9IRK - chains A and B of the 3 polymer chains in the assembly; structure by electron microscopy, 2.80 A resolution.

[Chain A]
Protein: Phytochrome B
Source organism: Arabidopsis thaliana
UniProtKB: P14713 (PHYB_ARATH); residue numbers follow UniProt; this construct covers 1-907
Chain sequence (907 residues; numbered 1 to 907; the number before each row is that of its first residue):
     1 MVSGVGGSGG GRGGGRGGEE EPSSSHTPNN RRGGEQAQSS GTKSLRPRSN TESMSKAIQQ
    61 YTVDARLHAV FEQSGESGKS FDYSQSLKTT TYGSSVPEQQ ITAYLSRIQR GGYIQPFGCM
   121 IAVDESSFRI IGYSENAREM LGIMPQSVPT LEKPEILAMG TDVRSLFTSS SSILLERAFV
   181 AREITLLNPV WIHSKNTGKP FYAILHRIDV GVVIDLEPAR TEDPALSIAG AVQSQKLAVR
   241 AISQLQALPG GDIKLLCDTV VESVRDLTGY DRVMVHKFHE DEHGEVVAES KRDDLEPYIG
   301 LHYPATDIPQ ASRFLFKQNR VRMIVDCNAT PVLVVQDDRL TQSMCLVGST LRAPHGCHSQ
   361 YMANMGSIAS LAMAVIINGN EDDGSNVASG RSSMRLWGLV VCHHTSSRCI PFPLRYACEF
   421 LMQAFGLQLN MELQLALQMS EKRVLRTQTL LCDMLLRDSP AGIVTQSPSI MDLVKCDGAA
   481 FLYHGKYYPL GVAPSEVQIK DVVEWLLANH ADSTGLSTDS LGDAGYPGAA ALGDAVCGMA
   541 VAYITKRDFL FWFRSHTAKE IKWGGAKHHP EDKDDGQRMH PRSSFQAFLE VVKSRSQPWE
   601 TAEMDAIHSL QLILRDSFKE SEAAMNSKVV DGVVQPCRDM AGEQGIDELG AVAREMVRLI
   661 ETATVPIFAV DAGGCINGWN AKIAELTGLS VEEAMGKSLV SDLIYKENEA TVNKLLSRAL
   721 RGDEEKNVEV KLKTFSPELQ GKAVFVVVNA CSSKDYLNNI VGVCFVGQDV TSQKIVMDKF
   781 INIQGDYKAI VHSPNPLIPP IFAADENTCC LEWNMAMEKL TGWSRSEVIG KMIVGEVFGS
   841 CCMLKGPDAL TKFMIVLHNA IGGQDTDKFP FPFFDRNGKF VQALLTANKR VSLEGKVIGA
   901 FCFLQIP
Disordered / not traced: 1-53, 144-156, 380-391, 566-575, 622-907
Covalent attachments: compound O6E linked to Cys-357
Construct notes: engineered mutation His-276 (Tyr in P14713)
Residues lining bound ligands: O6E (3-[5-[[(3R,4R)-3-ethyl-4-methyl-5-oxidanylidene-3,4-dihydropyrrol-2-yl]methyl]-2-[[5-[(4-ethyl-3-methyl-5-oxidanylidene-pyrrol-2-yl)methyl]-3-(3-hydroxy-3-oxopropyl)-4-methyl-1H-pyrrol-2-yl]methyl]-4-methyl-1H-pyrrol-3-yl]propanoic acid): Leu-67, Tyr-83, Met-274, His-276, Leu-301, Tyr-303, Thr-306, Asp-307, Ile-308, Pro-309, Ser-312, Phe-316, Arg-322, Ile-324, Arg-352, Pro-354, His-355, His-358, Tyr-361, Met-365, Ser-370, Ala-372, Val-401, His-403, Met-579, Pro-581, Ser-584
UniProt features mapped onto this chain:
  - binding site (phytochromobilin): Cys-357
  - natural variant: Gly-9 to Arg-12 (deletion: In strain: cv. Kas-1), Glu-19 (E19K: In strain: cv. Kas-1), Ile-143 (I143L: In strain: cv. Kas-1)
From the paper describing this entry:
  - mutagenesis - Q109A: decreased binding to PIF6

[Chain B]
Protein: Transcription factor PIF6
Source organism: Arabidopsis thaliana
UniProtKB: Q8L5W7 (PIF6_ARATH); residue numbers follow UniProt; this construct covers 1-181
Chain sequence (181 residues; each row starts with the number of its first residue):
     1 MMFLPTDYCC RLSDQEYMEL VFENGQILAK GQRSNVSLHN QRTKSIMDLY EAEYNEDFMK
    61 SIIHGGGGAI TNLGDTQVVP QSHVAAAHET NMLESNKHVD DSETLKASSS KRMMVDYHNR
   121 KKIKFIPPDE QSVVADRSFK LGFDTSSVGF TEDSEGSMYL SSSLDDESDD ARPQVPARTR
   181 K
Disordered / not traced: 1-10, 33-41, 62-181

[Chain A / chain B interface]
Contacting residue pairs (33):
  Tyr-61(A) / Leu-20(B)
  Glu-98(A) / Phe-22(B)
  Ile-101(A) / Phe-22(B)  hydrophobic
  Gln-109(A) / Glu-19(B)
  Gln-109(A) / Leu-20(B)  hydrogen bond (side chain-backbone)
  Arg-110(A) / Glu-19(B)  salt bridge
  Ile-173(A) / Phe-58(B)  hydrophobic
  Arg-177(A) / Glu-53(B)  hydrogen bond (side chain-backbone)
  Arg-177(A) / Asn-55(B)  hydrogen bond (side chain-backbone)
  Arg-177(A) / Phe-58(B)
  Ala-181(A) / Glu-53(B)
  Arg-182(A) / Arg-42(B)
  Glu-183(A) / Ser-13(B)
  Glu-183(A) / Asp-14(B)  hydrogen bond (backbone-backbone)
  Glu-183(A) / Arg-42(B)
  Ile-184(A) / Asp-14(B)
  Ile-184(A) / Arg-42(B)
  Thr-185(A) / Asp-14(B)
  Thr-185(A) / Glu-53(B)
  Leu-186(A) / Ile-46(B)
  Leu-186(A) / Tyr-50(B)  hydrophobic
  Leu-186(A) / Glu-53(B)  hydrogen bond (backbone-side chain)
  Leu-186(A) / Tyr-54(B)  hydrogen bond (backbone-side chain)
  Leu-187(A) / Tyr-54(B)
  Arg-207(A) / Gln-32(B)
  Phe-314(A) / Leu-20(B)  hydrophobic
  Gln-318(A) / Gln-15(B)
  Gln-318(A) / Tyr-17(B)
  Gln-318(A) / Met-18(B)  hydrogen bond (side chain-backbone)
  Asn-319(A) / Tyr-17(B)
  Cys-345(A) / Gln-32(B)
  Val-347(A) / Met-18(B)
  Gly-348(A) / Tyr-17(B)
Other interface residues (no listed pair), chain A (28 interface residues in all): Thr-102, Leu-105, Ser-170, Leu-174, His-206, Asp-209, Ala-311
Other interface residues (no listed pair), chain B (24 interface residues in all): Leu-12, Glu-16, Val-21, Ile-27, Ala-29, Leu-49, Ala-52, Met-59
The authors on this interface:
  - hot spots on chain A (mutagenesis) - R110A, R177A, L237A: decreased binding to Transcription factor PIF6 (chain B)
  - hot spots on chain B (mutagenesis) - E19A, R42A, I46A: decreased binding to Phytochrome B (chain A)

[Overview]
28 residues of chain A and 24 residues of chain B are in contact; the contacts include 7 hydrogen bonds and 1
salt bridge. Among the polar pairs are Arg-110(A)/Glu-19(B), Gln-109(A)/Leu-20(B) and Arg-177(A)/Glu-53(B).
From the paper: R110A, R177A and L237A of chain A reduce binding to Transcription factor PIF6 (chain B); E19A,
R42A and I46A of chain B reduce binding to Phytochrome B (chain A).
Chain A is Phytochrome B and chain B is Transcription factor PIF6, both from Arabidopsis thaliana; the
structure, Cryo-EM structure of PhyB(Y276H,1-908)-PIF6beta complex, was determined by electron microscopy
together with 9ITF and 9JLB from the same study.
